Entry 3ZFX (X-ray diffraction, 2.50 A resolution); this record covers chain A.

# Chain A
Molecule: Ephrin type-B receptor 1
Source organism: Homo sapiens
Notes: EC 2.7.10.1; fragment: kinase domain
Reference sequence: P54762 (EPHB1_HUMAN); residue numbers follow UniProt; this construct covers 602-896
Amino-acid sequence (298 residues; numbered 599 to 896; the number before each row is that of its first residue):
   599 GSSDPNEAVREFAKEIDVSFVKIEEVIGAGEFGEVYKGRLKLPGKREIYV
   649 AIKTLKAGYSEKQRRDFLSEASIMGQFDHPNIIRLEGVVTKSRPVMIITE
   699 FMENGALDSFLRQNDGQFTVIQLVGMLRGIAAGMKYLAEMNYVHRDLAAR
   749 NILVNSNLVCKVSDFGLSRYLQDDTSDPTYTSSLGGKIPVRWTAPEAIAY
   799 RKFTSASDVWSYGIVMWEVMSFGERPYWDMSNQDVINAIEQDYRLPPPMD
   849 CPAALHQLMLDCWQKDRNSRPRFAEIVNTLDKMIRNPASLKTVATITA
Unresolved in the structure: 599-610, 628-629, 657, 771-783, 894-896
Construct notes: expression tag (599-601)
Swiss-Prot annotation at these positions:
  - active site: Asp-744 (Proton acceptor)
  - binding site (ATP): Ile-625 to Val-633, Lys-651
  - natural variant: Ser-707 (S707T: In an ovarian undifferentiated carcinoma sample), Ile-719 (I719V: In a gastric adenocarcinoma sample), Arg-743 (R743Q: In a gastric adenocarcinoma sample)
  - mutagenesis: Lys-651 (K651R: Kinase-dead mutant. Unable to autophosphorylate, to interact with SH2 domain-containing interactors, to activate the MAPK/ERK and JUN signaling cascades. Not ubiquitinated by CBL), Tyr-778 (Y778F: Loss of interaction with SHC1)

# Summary
UniProt lists active-site residue Asp-744, 10 ATP-binding residues and 2 mutagenesis sites.
Chain A is Ephrin type-B receptor 1 (Homo sapiens); the structure, Crystal structure of EphB1, was determined
by X-ray diffraction, deposited together with 3ZFM, 3ZFY and 3ZEW.
